Entry 9LYC (electron microscopy, 3.06 A resolution); this record covers chains B and N of the 6 polymer chains in the assembly.

Chain B:
Protein: Guanine nucleotide-binding protein G(I)/G(S)/G(T) subunit beta-1
Organism: Homo sapiens
UniProt: P62873 (GBB1_HUMAN); numbering as in UniProt (aligned over 2-340)
Amino-acid sequence (339 residues; numbered 2 to 340; the number before each row is that of its first residue):
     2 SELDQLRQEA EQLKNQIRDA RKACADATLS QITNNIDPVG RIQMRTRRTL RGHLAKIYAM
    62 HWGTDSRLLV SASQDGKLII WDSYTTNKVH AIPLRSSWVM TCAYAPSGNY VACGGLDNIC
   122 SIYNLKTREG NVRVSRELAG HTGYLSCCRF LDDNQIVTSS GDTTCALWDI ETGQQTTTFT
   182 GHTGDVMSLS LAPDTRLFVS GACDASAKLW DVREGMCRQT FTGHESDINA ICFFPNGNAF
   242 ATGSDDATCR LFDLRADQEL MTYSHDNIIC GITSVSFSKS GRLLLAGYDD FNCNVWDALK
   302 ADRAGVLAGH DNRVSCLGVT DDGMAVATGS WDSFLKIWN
Swiss-Prot annotation at these positions:
  - modified residue: S2 (N-acetylserine), H266 (Phosphohistidine)
  - natural variant: L30 (L30F: In MRD42; uncertain significance), R52 (R52G: In MRD42), G64 (G64V: In MRD42), D76 (D76E: In MRD42; D76G: In MRD42), G77 (G77S: In MRD42), K78 (K78R: In MRD42), I80 (I80N: In MRD42; I80T: In MRD42), H91 (H91R: In MRD42; uncertain significance), A92 (A92T: In MRD42), P94 (P94S: In MRD42), L95 (L95P: In MRD42), R96 (R96L: In MRD42), 5 further natural variant entries in UniProt

Chain N:
Protein: Nanobody 35
Organism: Homo sapiens
Notes: antibody fragment or engineered binder
Amino-acid sequence (128 residues; numbered 1 to 128; the number before each row is that of its first residue):
     1 QVQLQESGGG LVQPGGSLRL SCAASGFTFS NYKMNWVRQA PGKGLEWVSD ISQSGASISY
    61 TGSVKGRFTI SRDNAKNTLY LQMNSLKPED TAVYYCARCP APFTRDCFDV TSTTYAYRGQ
   121 GTQVTVSS
Disulfide bonds: C22-C96, C99-C107

Chain B / chain N interface:
Pairs across the interface - 21 pairs, chain B then chain N:
  R8(B) - Q120(N)  hydrogen bond
  T184(B) - A116(N)
  C204(B) - Y117(N)  hydrogen bond (backbone-side chain)
  D205(B) - A116(N)
  D205(B) - Y117(N)
  A206(B) - Y117(N)  hydrogen bond (backbone-side chain)
  T223(B) - Q1(N)
  H225(B) - V2(N)
  E226(B) - G26(N)
  E226(B) - F27(N)
  E226(B) - Y32(N)  hydrogen bond (backbone-side chain)
  E226(B) - R98(N)  hydrogen bond (backbone-side chain)
  S227(B) - Y32(N)
  S227(B) - P100(N)  hydrogen bond (side chain-backbone)
  S227(B) - A101(N)
  S227(B) - Y117(N)
  D228(B) - P100(N)
  D228(B) - Y117(N)  hydrogen bond
  D246(B) - P102(N)
  D247(B) - Y32(N)
  I270(B) - F103(N)  hydrophobic
Also at the interface, not in a pair above, chain B (14 interface residues in all): G224
Also at the interface, not in a pair above, chain N (14 interface residues in all): T28

Summary:
Chain B and chain N each contribute 14 residues to their interface, with 7 hydrogen bonds. Among the polar
pairs are R8(B)-Q120(N), C204(B)-Y117(N) and A206(B)-Y117(N).
Here chain B is Guanine nucleotide-binding protein G(I)/G(S)/G(T) subunit beta-1 and chain N is Nanobody 35,
both from Homo sapiens. Entry 9LYC (Cryo-EM structure of GPR3-G protein-dimer complex) was determined by
electron microscopy together with 9LYB and 9LYD from the same study.
